PDB entry 6P4Z | X-ray diffraction, 1.80 A resolution | chains A and B of the 4 polymer chains in the assembly

[Chain A]
Name: Insulin chain A
Source organism: Homo sapiens
UniProt: P01308 (INS_HUMAN); residues 1-21 here correspond to UniProt positions 90-110 (UniProt number = residue number + 89)
Chain sequence (21 residues; row label = number of the first residue in the row):
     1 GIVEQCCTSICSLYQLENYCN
Disulfides: Cys6-Cys11

[Chain B]
Name: Insulin chain B
Source organism: Homo sapiens
UniProt: P01308 (INS_HUMAN); residues 1-30 here correspond to UniProt positions 25-54 (UniProt number = residue number + 24)
Chain sequence (30 residues; numbered 1 to 30; the number before each row is that of its first residue):
     1 FVNQHLCGSHLVEALYLVCGERGFFYTPKT
Ion coordination: Co2+ near His10 (its only coordinating residue here); Gd ion: Glu13 (shared with 1 residue of chain D)

[How chain A and chain B interact]
Inter-chain disulfides: Cys7(A)-Cys7(B), Cys20(A)-Cys19(B)
Pairs across the interface - 38 pairs, chain A then chain B:
  Val3(A) - Leu11(B)  hydrophobic
  Val3(A) - Tyr26(B)  hydrophobic
  Val3(A) - Thr27(B)
  Val3(A) - Pro28(B)  hydrophobic
  Glu4(A) - Pro28(B)
  Glu4(A) - Lys29(B)  hydrogen bond (side chain-backbone)
  Cys6(A) - His5(B)
  Cys6(A) - Leu6(B)  hydrogen bond (backbone-backbone)
  Cys6(A) - Leu11(B)  hydrophobic
  Cys7(A) - His5(B)  hydrogen bond (backbone-side chain)
  Cys7(A) - Leu6(B)  hydrogen bond (backbone-backbone)
  Cys7(A) - Cys7(B)  disulfide
  Ser9(A) - His5(B)
  Ile10(A) - Asn3(B)
  Ile10(A) - Gln4(B)
  Cys11(A) - Asn3(B)
  Cys11(A) - Gln4(B)  hydrogen bond (backbone-backbone)
  Ser12(A) - Asn3(B)
  Leu13(A) - Phe1(B)  hydrophobic
  Leu13(A) - Gln4(B)
  Leu13(A) - Val18(B)  hydrophobic
  Tyr14(A) - Phe1(B)
  Leu16(A) - Leu6(B)  hydrophobic
  Leu16(A) - Leu11(B)  hydrophobic
  Leu16(A) - Ala14(B)  hydrophobic
  Leu16(A) - Leu15(B)
  Glu17(A) - Val18(B)
  Glu17(A) - Arg22(B)  salt bridge
  Tyr19(A) - Leu15(B)  hydrophobic
  Tyr19(A) - Phe24(B)
  Tyr19(A) - Phe25(B)  hydrogen bond (backbone-backbone)
  Cys20(A) - Cys19(B)  disulfide
  Cys20(A) - Arg22(B)
  Cys20(A) - Gly23(B)
  Asn21(A) - Arg22(B)
  Asn21(A) - Gly23(B)  hydrogen bond (backbone-backbone)
  Asn21(A) - Phe24(B)  hydrogen bond (side chain-backbone)
  Asn21(A) - Phe25(B)
Other interface residues (no listed pair), chain A (16 interface residues in all): Ile2

[Overview]
16 residues of chain A and 19 residues of chain B are in contact, with 2 disulfide bonds, 8 hydrogen bonds and
1 salt bridge. Polar contacts include Glu17(A)-Arg22(B), Glu4(A)-Lys29(B) and Cys7(A)-His5(B).
Chain A is Insulin chain A and chain B is Insulin chain B, both from Homo sapiens; the structure, Structure of
gadolinium-caged cobalt (III) insulin hexamer, was determined by X-ray diffraction.
